Entry 1P3K (X-ray diffraction, 2.90 A resolution); this record covers chains J and H of the 10 polymer chains in the assembly.

== Chain J ==
Molecule: Palindromic 146bp Human Alpha-Satellite DNA fragment
Source organism: Homo sapiens
Sequence (146 nucleotides; each row starts with the number of its first residue):
   147 ATCAATATCC ACCTGCAGAT TCTACCAAAA GTGTATTTGG AAACTGCTCC ATCAAAAGGC
   207 ATGTTCAGCG GAATTCCGCT GAACATGCCT TTTGATGGAG CAGTTTCCAA ATACACTTTT
   267 GGTAGAATCT GCAGGTGGAT ATTGAT

== Chain H ==
Molecule: Histone H2B
Source organism: Xenopus laevis
UniProt: P02281 (H2B1_XENLA); residues 1398-1522 here correspond to UniProt positions 1-125 (UniProt number = residue number - 1397)
Chain sequence (125 residues; numbered 1398 to 1522; the number before each row is that of its first residue):
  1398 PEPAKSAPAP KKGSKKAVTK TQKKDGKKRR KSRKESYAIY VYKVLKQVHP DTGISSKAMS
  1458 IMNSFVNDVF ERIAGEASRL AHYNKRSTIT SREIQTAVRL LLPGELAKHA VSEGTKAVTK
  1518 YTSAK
Not modelled in the structure: 1398-1428
Construct notes: conflict Gln-1419 (Pro23 in P02281), Leu-1442 (Met46 in P02281), Ser-1457 (Gly61 in P02281), Val-1466 (Ile70 in P02281)
Curated features (UniProtKB/Swiss-Prot):
  - modified residue: Lys-1413 (N6-acetyllysine)

== Chain J / chain H interface ==
Pairs across the interface - 12 pairs, chain J then chain H:
  DA165(J) / Ser-1452(H)  phosphate contact
  DA165(J) / Ser-1453(H)  hydrogen bond to the phosphate
  DT166(J) / Tyr-1439(H)  phosphate contact
  DA174(J) / Arg-1430(H)  sugar contact
  DA175(J) / Glu-1432(H)  phosphate contact
  DG185(J) / Ser-1484(H)  sugar contact
  DG185(J) / Thr-1485(H)  phosphate contact
  DG186(J) / Arg-1483(H)  phosphate contact
  DG186(J) / Ser-1484(H)  hydrogen bond to the phosphate
  DG186(J) / Thr-1485(H)  hydrogen bond to the phosphate
  DA187(J) / Arg-1483(H)  salt bridge to the phosphate
  DG249(J) / Ser-1429(H)  hydrogen bond to the phosphate
Also at the interface, not in a pair above, chain J (9 interface residues in all): DA248
Also at the interface, not in a pair above, chain H (11 interface residues in all): Ile-1451, Lys-1482

== Overview ==
9 residues of chain J face 11 of chain H across their interface; the contacts include 4 hydrogen bonds and 1
salt bridge. Polar pairs include DA165(J)/Ser-1453(H), DG186(J)/Ser-1484(H) and DG186(J)/Thr-1485(H).
Here chain J is Palindromic 146bp Human Alpha-Satellite DNA fragment (Homo sapiens) and chain H is Histone H2B
(Xenopus laevis). Entry 1P3K (Crystallographic Studies of Nucleosome Core Particles containing Histone 'Sin'
Mutants) was determined by X-ray diffraction, deposited together with 1P34, 1P3A, 1P3B, 1P3F, 1P3G, 1P3I and 4
further entries.
